PDB entry 7ZQB | electron microscopy, 3.88 A resolution | chains I and Q of the 36 polymer chains in the assembly

[Chain I]
Protein: Minor tail protein
Source organism: Escherichia phage T5
UniProt: Q6QGE3 (TAIL1_BPT5); residues 1-298 here = UniProt positions 1-298
Chain sequence (298 residues; row label = number of the first residue in the row):
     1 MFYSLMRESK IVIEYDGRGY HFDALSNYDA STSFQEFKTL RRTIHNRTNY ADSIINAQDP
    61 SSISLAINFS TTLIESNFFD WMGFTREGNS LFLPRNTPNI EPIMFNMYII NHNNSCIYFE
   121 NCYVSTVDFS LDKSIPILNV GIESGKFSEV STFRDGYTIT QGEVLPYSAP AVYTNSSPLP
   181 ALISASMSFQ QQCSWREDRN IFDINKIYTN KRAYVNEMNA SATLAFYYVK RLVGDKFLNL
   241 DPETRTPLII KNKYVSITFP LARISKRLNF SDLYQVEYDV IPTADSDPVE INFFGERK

[Chain Q]
Protein: L-shaped tail fiber protein p132
Source organism: Escherichia phage T5
UniProt: Q7Y5D9 (FIBL2_BPT5); numbering as in UniProt (aligned over 1-140)
Chain sequence (140 residues; numbered 1 to 140; the number before each row is that of its first residue):
     1 MSTENRVIDL VVDENVPYGL LMQFMDVDDS VYPSTSKPVD LTDFSLRGSI KSSLEDGAET
    61 VASFTTAIVD AAQGVASISL PVSAVTTIAS KASKERDRYN PRQRLAGYYD VIITRTAVGS
   121 AASSFRIMEG KVYISDGVTQ

[How chain I and chain Q interact]
Contacting residue pairs (31; chain I residue first):
  Ser9(I) - Tyr99(Q)
  Lys10(I) - Tyr99(Q)
  Arg18(I) - Glu4(Q)  hydrogen bond (side chain-backbone)
  Arg18(I) - Asn5(Q)  hydrogen bond
  Arg18(I) - Val7(Q)
  Arg18(I) - Ile8(Q)
  Tyr20(I) - Glu4(Q)
  Thr72(I) - Glu4(Q)
  Ile74(I) - Glu4(Q)
  Asn77(I) - Glu4(Q)  hydrogen bond
  Asp80(I) - Met1(Q)
  Arg86(I) - Met1(Q)
  Ile110(I) - Tyr99(Q)  hydrophobic
  Asn111(I) - Tyr99(Q)
  His112(I) - Tyr99(Q)
  Asn114(I) - Tyr99(Q)
  Asn114(I) - Asn100(Q)
  Asn114(I) - Pro101(Q)
  Phe153(I) - Tyr99(Q)
  Asp155(I) - Asp9(Q)
  Asp155(I) - Gln103(Q)
  Tyr157(I) - Asp9(Q)  hydrogen bond (backbone-side chain)
  Tyr157(I) - Asp97(Q)  hydrogen bond
  Tyr157(I) - Gln103(Q)  hydrogen bond
  Tyr157(I) - Tyr133(Q)
  Thr158(I) - Val7(Q)
  Thr158(I) - Asp9(Q)  hydrogen bond
  Thr158(I) - Gly130(Q)
  Thr158(I) - Lys131(Q)
  Ile159(I) - Glu4(Q)
  Ile159(I) - Val7(Q)  hydrophobic
Interface residues without a listed pair, chain I (21 interface residues in all): Leu73, Asn113, Gly156
Interface residues without a listed pair, chain Q (15 interface residues in all): Arg98

[Summary]
21 residues of chain I and 15 residues of chain Q are in contact, with 7 hydrogen bonds. Among the polar pairs
are Arg18(I)-Glu4(Q), Arg18(I)-Asn5(Q) and Asn77(I)-Glu4(Q).
Chain I is Minor tail protein and chain Q is L-shaped tail fiber protein p132, both from Escherichia phage T5;
the structure, Tail tip of siphophage T5 : full structure, was determined by electron microscopy together with
7QG9, 7ZHJ, 7ZN2, 7ZN4 and 7ZQP from the same study.
